9CUI - chains C and E of the 5 polymer chains in the assembly; structure by electron microscopy, 3.42 A resolution.

== Chain C ==
Protein: Transient receptor potential cation channel subfamily V member 6
From: Homo sapiens
UniProt: Q9H1D0 (TRPV6_HUMAN); residues -39 to 725 here correspond to UniProt positions 1-765 (UniProt number = residue number + 40)
Sequence (765 residues; row label = number of the first residue in the row; numbers below 1 keep their minus sign (Met-39 is residue -39)):
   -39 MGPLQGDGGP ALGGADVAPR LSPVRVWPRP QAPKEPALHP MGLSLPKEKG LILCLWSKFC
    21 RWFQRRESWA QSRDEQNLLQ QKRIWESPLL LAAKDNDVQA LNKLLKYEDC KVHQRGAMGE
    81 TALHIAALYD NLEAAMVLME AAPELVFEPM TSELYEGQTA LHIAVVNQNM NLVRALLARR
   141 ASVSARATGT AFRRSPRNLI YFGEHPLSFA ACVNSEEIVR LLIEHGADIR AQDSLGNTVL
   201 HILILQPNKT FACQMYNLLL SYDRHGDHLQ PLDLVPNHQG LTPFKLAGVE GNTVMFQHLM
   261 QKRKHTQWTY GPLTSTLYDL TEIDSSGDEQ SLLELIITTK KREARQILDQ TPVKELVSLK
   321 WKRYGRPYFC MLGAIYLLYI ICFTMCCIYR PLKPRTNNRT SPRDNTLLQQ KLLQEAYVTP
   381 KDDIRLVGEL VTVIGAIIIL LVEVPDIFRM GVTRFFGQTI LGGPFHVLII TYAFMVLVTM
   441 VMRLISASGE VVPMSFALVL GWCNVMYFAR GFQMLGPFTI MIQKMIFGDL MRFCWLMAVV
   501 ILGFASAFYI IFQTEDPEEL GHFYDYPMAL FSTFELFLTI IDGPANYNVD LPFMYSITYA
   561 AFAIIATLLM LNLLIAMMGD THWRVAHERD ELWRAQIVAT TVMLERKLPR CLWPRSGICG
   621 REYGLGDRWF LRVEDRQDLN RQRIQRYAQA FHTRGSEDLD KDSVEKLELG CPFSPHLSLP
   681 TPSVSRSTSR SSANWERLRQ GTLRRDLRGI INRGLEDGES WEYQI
Not modelled in the structure: -39 to 21, 655-685, 706-725
Construct notes: variant Arg157 (Cys197 in Q9H1D0), Val378 (Met418 in Q9H1D0), Thr681 (Met721 in Q9H1D0)
Metal / ion sites: Ca2+: Asp542 (shared with 1 residue of chain A; 1 residue of chain B; 1 residue of chain D)

== Chain E ==
Protein: Calmodulin-1
From: Homo sapiens
UniProt: P0DP23 (CALM1_HUMAN); residues 0-148 here correspond to UniProt positions 1-149 (UniProt number = residue number + 1)
Sequence (149 residues; numbered 0 to 148; the number before each row is that of its first residue; numbering starts at 0):
     0 MADQLTEEQI AEFKEAFSLF DKDGDGTITT KELGTVMRSL GQNPTEAELQ DMINEVDADG
    60 NGTIDFPEFL TMMARKMKDT DSEEEIREAF RVFDKDGNGY ISAAELRHVM TNLGEKLTDE
   120 EVDEMIREAD IDGDGQVNYE EFVQMMTAK
Not modelled in the structure: 0
Metal / ion sites: Ca2+ site 1: Asp22, Thr26, Glu31; Ca2+ site 2: Asp58, Asn60, Thr62, Glu67; Ca2+ site 3: Asp93, Asp95, Asn97, Tyr99, Glu104; Ca2+ site 4: Asp129, Asp131, Asp133, Gln135, Asn137, Glu140

== Chain C / chain E interface ==
Pairs across the interface - 64 pairs, chain C then chain E:
  Asn208(C) - Glu6(E)
  Thr210(C) - Glu6(E)  hydrogen bond (side chain-backbone)
  Thr210(C) - Ala10(E)
  Thr210(C) - Gly96(E)
  Phe211(C) - Leu4(E)
  Phe211(C) - Thr5(E)
  Phe211(C) - Glu6(E)
  Phe211(C) - Ile9(E)  hydrophobic
  Gln214(C) - Ile9(E)
  Gln214(C) - Phe65(E)
  Val254(C) - Asp95(E)
  Val254(C) - Gly96(E)
  Val254(C) - Asn97(E)
  His258(C) - Lys13(E)
  Gln261(C) - Gly23(E)
  Thr266(C) - Asp22(E)
  Trp583(C) - Gly113(E)
  Trp583(C) - Lys115(E)
  Arg584(C) - Thr110(E)  hydrogen bond (side chain-backbone)
  His587(C) - Arg106(E)  hydrogen bond
  His587(C) - Asp118(E)  salt bridge
  Asn640(C) - Asp131(E)
  Asn640(C) - Gly132(E)  hydrogen bond (side chain-backbone)
  Gln642(C) - Ile130(E)
  Arg643(C) - Asp131(E)  salt bridge
  Arg643(C) - Asp133(E)  salt bridge
  Ile644(C) - Leu18(E)  hydrophobic
  Ile644(C) - Leu39(E)  hydrophobic
  Gln645(C) - Leu39(E)
  Arg646(C) - Lys77(E)
  Tyr647(C) - Ala15(E)
  Tyr647(C) - Met72(E)  hydrophobic
  Tyr647(C) - Lys77(E)  hydrogen bond
  Ala648(C) - Leu39(E)  hydrophobic
  Ala650(C) - Met71(E)
  Ala650(C) - Lys75(E)
  Phe651(C) - Phe19(E)  hydrophobic
  Phe651(C) - Met51(E)
  Phe651(C) - Phe68(E)  hydrophobic
  Phe651(C) - Met71(E)  hydrophobic
  Phe651(C) - Met72(E)  hydrophobic
  His652(C) - Glu47(E)
  His652(C) - Met51(E)
  Thr653(C) - Glu47(E)
  Thr653(C) - Met51(E)
  Arg654(C) - Asp50(E)
  Ser687(C) - Glu123(E)
  Thr688(C) - Glu127(E)  hydrogen bond
  Arg690(C) - Glu120(E)  salt bridge
  Arg690(C) - Glu123(E)  salt bridge
  Ser691(C) - Glu123(E)  hydrogen bond (side chain-backbone)
  Ser692(C) - Lys148(E)
  Asn694(C) - Met124(E)
  Trp695(C) - Met124(E)  hydrogen bond (side chain-backbone)
  Trp695(C) - Ala128(E)  hydrophobic
  Trp695(C) - Met144(E)  hydrophobic
  Arg697(C) - Glu114(E)  salt bridge
  Leu698(C) - Met109(E)  hydrophobic
  Leu698(C) - Met145(E)  hydrophobic
  Arg699(C) - Met145(E)  hydrogen bond (side chain-backbone)
  Arg699(C) - Thr146(E)
  Thr702(C) - Ala88(E)
  Thr702(C) - Phe92(E)
  Thr702(C) - Met145(E)
Other interface residues (no listed pair), chain C (37 interface residues in all): Lys209, Thr253
Other interface residues (no listed pair), chain E (54 interface residues in all): Glu11, Phe12, Val35, Met36, Glu54, Val108, Leu116, Glu139

== Summary ==
The interface between chain C and chain E involves 37 residues on one side and 54 on the other; the contacts
include 9 hydrogen bonds and 6 salt bridges. Among the polar pairs are His587(C)-Asp118(E),
Arg643(C)-Asp131(E) and Arg643(C)-Asp133(E).
Chain C is Transient receptor potential cation channel subfamily V member 6 and chain E is Calmodulin-1, both
from Homo sapiens; the structure, Structure of human full-length ancestral TRPV6 channel in Calmodulin-bound
state, was determined by electron microscopy (same publication as 9CUH, 9CUJ and 9CUK).
